PDB entry 1H24 | X-ray diffraction, 2.50 A resolution | chains B and E of the 3 polymer chains in the assembly

Chain B:
Name: Cyclin A2
Source organism: Homo sapiens
Notes: fragment: cyclin fold fragment, residues 175-432
Reference sequence: P20248 (CGA2_HUMAN); residues 175-432 here = UniProt positions 175-432
Sequence (259 residues; numbered 174 to 432; the number before each row is that of its first residue):
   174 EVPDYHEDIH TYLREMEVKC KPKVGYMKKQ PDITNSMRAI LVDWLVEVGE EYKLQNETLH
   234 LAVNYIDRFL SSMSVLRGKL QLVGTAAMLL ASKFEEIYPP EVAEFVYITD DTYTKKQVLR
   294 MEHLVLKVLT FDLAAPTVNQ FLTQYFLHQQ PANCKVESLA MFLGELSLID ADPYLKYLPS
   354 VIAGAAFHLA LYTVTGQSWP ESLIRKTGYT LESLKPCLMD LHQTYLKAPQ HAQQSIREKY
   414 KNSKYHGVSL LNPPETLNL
Not modelled in the structure: 174

Chain E:
Name: Transcription factor E2F1
Reference sequence: Q01094 (E2F1_HUMAN); residues 87-95 here = UniProt positions 87-95
Sequence (9 residues; row label = number of the first residue in the row):
    87 PVKRRLDLE

Interface between chain B and chain E:
Residue-residue contacts (21; chain B residue first):
  Met210(B) - Leu94(E)  hydrophobic
  Trp217(B) - Val88(E)  hydrogen bond (side chain-backbone)
  Trp217(B) - Arg90(E)
  Trp217(B) - Leu92(E)  hydrophobic
  Glu220(B) - Val88(E)
  Glu220(B) - Arg90(E)  salt bridge
  Val221(B) - Val88(E)
  Arg250(B) - Leu94(E)
  Arg250(B) - Glu95(E)
  Gln254(B) - Arg90(E)  hydrogen bond (side chain-backbone)
  Gln254(B) - Arg91(E)
  Gln254(B) - Leu92(E)  hydrogen bond (side chain-backbone)
  Tyr280(B) - Lys89(E)
  Ile281(B) - Val88(E)
  Ile281(B) - Lys89(E)
  Ile281(B) - Arg90(E)  hydrogen bond (backbone-backbone)
  Thr282(B) - Arg90(E)
  Thr282(B) - Arg91(E)  hydrogen bond (backbone-backbone)
  Asp283(B) - Lys89(E)  salt bridge
  Asp283(B) - Arg90(E)
  Thr285(B) - Arg91(E)
Other interface residues (no listed pair), chain B (14 interface residues in all): Ile213, Leu214, Glu224
Other interface residues (no listed pair), chain E (8 interface residues in all): Asp93

Summary:
Chain B and chain E form an interface of 14 and 8 residues respectively; the contacts include 5 hydrogen bonds
and 2 salt bridges. Polar pairs include Glu220(B)-Arg90(E), Asp283(B)-Lys89(E) and Trp217(B)-Val88(E).
Chain B is Cyclin A2 (Homo sapiens) and chain E is Transcription factor E2F1; the structure, CDK2/CyclinA in
complex with a 9 residue recruitment peptide from E2F, was determined by X-ray diffraction (same publication
as 1H25, 1H26, 1H27 and 1H28).
